Entry 7FIE (electron microscopy, 2.36 A resolution); this record covers chains D and S of the 7 polymer chains in the assembly.

Chain D:
Protein: Lon protease
From: Meiothermus taiwanensis
Notes: EC 3.4.21.53
Reference sequence: A0A059VAZ3 (A0A059VAZ3_9DEIN); residues 1-793 here = UniProt positions 1-793
Amino-acid sequence (806 residues; numbered 1 to 806; the number before each row is that of its first residue):
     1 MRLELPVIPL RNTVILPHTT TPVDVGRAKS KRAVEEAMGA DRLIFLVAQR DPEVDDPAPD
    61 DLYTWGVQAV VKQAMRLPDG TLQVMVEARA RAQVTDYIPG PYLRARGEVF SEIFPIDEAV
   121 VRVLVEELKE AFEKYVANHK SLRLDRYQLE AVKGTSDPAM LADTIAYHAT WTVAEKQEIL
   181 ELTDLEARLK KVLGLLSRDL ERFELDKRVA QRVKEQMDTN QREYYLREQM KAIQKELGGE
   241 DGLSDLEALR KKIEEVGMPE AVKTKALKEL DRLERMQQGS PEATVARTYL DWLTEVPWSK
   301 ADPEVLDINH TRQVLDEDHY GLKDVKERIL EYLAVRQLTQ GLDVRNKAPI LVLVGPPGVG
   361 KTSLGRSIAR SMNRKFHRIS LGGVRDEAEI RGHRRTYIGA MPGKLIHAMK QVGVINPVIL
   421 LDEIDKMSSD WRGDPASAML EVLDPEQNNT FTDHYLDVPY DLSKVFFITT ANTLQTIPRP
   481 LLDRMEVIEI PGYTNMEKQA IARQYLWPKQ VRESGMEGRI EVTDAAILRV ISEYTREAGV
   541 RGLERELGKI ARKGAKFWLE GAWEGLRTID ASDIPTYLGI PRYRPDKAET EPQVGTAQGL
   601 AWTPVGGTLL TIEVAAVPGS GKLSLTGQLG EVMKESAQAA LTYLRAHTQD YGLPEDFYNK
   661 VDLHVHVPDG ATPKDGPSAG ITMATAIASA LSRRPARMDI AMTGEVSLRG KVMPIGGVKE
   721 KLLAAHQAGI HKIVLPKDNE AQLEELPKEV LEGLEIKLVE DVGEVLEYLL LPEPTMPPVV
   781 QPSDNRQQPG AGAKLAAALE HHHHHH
Disordered / not traced: 1, 781-806
Differences from the reference sequence: expression tag (794-806)
Reported in the primary citation:
  - catalytic residues: Ser678 (citing earlier work)

Chain S:
Protein: Unknown endogenous substrate
From: Meiothermus taiwanensis WR-220
Amino-acid sequence (22 residues; numbered 1 to 22; the number before each row is that of its first residue; X marks 22 residues of unknown identity (built as UNK)):
     1 XXXXXXXXXX XXXXXXXXXX XX

Chain D / chain S interface:
Interface residues of chain D (facing chain S), 6 residues: His393, Thr396, Tyr397, Ile398, Trp431, Arg432

Summary:
No residue of chain D is in contact with chain S. From the paper: the catalytic residue Ser678(D).
Here chain D is Lon protease (Meiothermus taiwanensis) and chain S is Unknown endogenous substrate
(Meiothermus taiwanensis WR-220). Entry 7FIE (Processive cleavage of substrate at individual proteolytic
active sites of the Lon protease complex (conformation 2)) was determined by electron microscopy, deposited
together with 7EV4, 7EV6, 7FID and 7FIZ.
